PDB entry 4O2B | X-ray diffraction, 2.30 A resolution | chains B and E of the 6 polymer chains in the assembly

Chain B:
Molecule: Tubulin beta-2B chain
From: Bos taurus
UniProt: Q6B856 (TBB2B_BOVIN); the author numbering skips numbers that UniProt does not, so the offset changes along the chain: 1-42 = UniProt 1-42; 45-360 = UniProt 43-358; 369-455 = UniProt 359-445
Chain sequence (445 residues; each row starts with the number of its first residue; note: 10 numbers in that range are skipped by the numbering (no residue carries them; nothing is unmodelled there)):
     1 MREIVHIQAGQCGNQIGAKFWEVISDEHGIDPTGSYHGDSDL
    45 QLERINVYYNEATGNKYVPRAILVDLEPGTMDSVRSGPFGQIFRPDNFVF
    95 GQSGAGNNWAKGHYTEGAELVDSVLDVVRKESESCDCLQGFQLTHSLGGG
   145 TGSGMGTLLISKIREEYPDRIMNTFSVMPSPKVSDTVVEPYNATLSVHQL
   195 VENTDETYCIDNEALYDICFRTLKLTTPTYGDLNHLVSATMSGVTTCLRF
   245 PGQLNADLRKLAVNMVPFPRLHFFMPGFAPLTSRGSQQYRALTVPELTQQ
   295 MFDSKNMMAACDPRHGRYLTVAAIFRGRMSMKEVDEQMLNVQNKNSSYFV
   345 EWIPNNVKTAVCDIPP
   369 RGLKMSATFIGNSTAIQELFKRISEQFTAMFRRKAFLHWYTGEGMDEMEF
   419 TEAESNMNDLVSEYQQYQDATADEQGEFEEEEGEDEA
Unresolved in the structure: 276-281, 439-455
Metal / ion sites: Mg2+: Gln11 (together with GDP)
Ligand contacts:
  - GDP (guanosine-5'-diphosphate): Gly10, Gln11, Cys12, Gln15, Ile16, Asp69, Ala99, Asn101, Ser140, Gly142, Gly143, Gly144, Thr145, Gly146, Val171, Pro173, Val177, Asp179, Glu183, Asn206, Leu209, Tyr224, Leu227, Asn228
  - colchicine (LOC; N-[(7S)-1,2,3,10-tetramethoxy-9-oxo-6,7-dihydro-5H-benzo[d]heptalen-7-yl]ethanamide): Val238, Cys241, Leu242, Leu248, Ala250, Asp251, Lys254, Leu255, Asn258, Met259, Thr314, Val315, Ala316, Ala317, Ile318, Asn350, Lys352, Ala354, Ile378
Curated features (UniProtKB/Swiss-Prot):
  - motif: Met1 to Ile4 (MREI motif)
  - binding site (GTP): Gln11, Glu71, Ser140, Gly144, Thr145, Gly146, Asn206, Asn228
  - binding site (Mg(2+)): Glu71
  - modified residue: Ser40 (Phosphoserine), Thr57 (Phosphothreonine), Lys60 (N6-acetyllysine), Ser174 (Phosphoserine), Thr287 (Phosphothreonine), Thr292 (Phosphothreonine), Arg320 (Omega-N-methylarginine), Glu448 (5-glutamyl polyglutamate)
  - cross-link (Glycyl lysine isopeptide (Lys-Gly)): Lys60 (interchain with G-Cter in ubiquitin), Lys326 (interchain with G-Cter in ubiquitin)

Chain E:
Molecule: Stathmin-4
From: Rattus norvegicus
UniProt: P63043 (STMN4_RAT); residues 5-145 here correspond to UniProt positions 49-189 (UniProt number = residue number + 44)
Chain sequence (143 residues; row label = number of the first residue in the row):
     3 MADMEVIELNKCTSGQSFEVILKPPSFDGVPEFNASLPRRRDPSLEEIQK
    53 KLEAAEERRKYQEAELLKHLAEKREHEREVIQKAIEENNNFIKMAKEKLA
   103 QKMESNKENREAHLAAMLERLQEKDKHAEEVRKNKELKEEASR
Unresolved in the structure: 3-5, 29-43, 142-145
Differences from the reference sequence: cloning artifact (3-4)
Curated features (UniProtKB/Swiss-Prot):
  - modified residue: Ser46 (Phosphoserine)

Interface between chain B and chain E:
Pairs across the interface (25):
  His107(B) - Lys75(E)  hydrogen bond
  Tyr108(B) - His78(E)  hydrogen bond
  Tyr108(B) - Glu79(E)
  Tyr108(B) - Val82(E)  hydrophobic
  Tyr108(B) - Ile83(E)
  Leu152(B) - Glu79(E)
  Ser155(B) - Leu72(E)
  Ser155(B) - Lys75(E)
  Ser155(B) - Arg76(E)  hydrogen bond
  Lys156(B) - Arg76(E)
  Lys156(B) - Glu79(E)  salt bridge
  Arg158(B) - Leu68(E)
  Glu159(B) - Leu69(E)
  Glu159(B) - Leu72(E)
  Glu159(B) - Arg76(E)  salt bridge
  Gln193(B) - Lys75(E)
  Glu196(B) - His71(E)
  Thr409(B) - Glu89(E)
  Glu411(B) - Val82(E)
  Glu411(B) - Ala86(E)
  Gly412(B) - Val82(E)
  Gly412(B) - Lys85(E)
  Gly412(B) - Ala86(E)
  Met413(B) - Val82(E)
  Glu417(B) - His78(E)  salt bridge
Also at the interface, not in a pair above, chain B (17 interface residues in all): Thr109, Pro162, Gly410
Also at the interface, not in a pair above, chain E (14 interface residues in all): Glu65

Overview:
17 residues of chain B face 14 of chain E across their interface, with 3 hydrogen bonds and 3 salt bridges.
Among the polar pairs are Lys156(B)-Glu79(E), Glu159(B)-Arg76(E) and Glu417(B)-His78(E). Ligands of chain B:
GDP and colchicine.
Chain B is Tubulin beta-2B chain (Bos taurus) and chain E is Stathmin-4 (Rattus norvegicus); the structure,
Tubulin-Colchicine complex, was determined by X-ray diffraction (same publication as 4O2A).
